Entry 2RFD (X-ray diffraction, 3.60 A resolution); this record covers chains A and C.

# Chain A
Name: Epidermal growth factor receptor
Source organism: Homo sapiens
Notes: EC 2.7.10.1; fragment: Protein kinase domain
UniProt: P00533 (EGFR_HUMAN); residues 678-998 here correspond to UniProt positions 702-1022 (UniProt number = residue number + 24)
Amino-acid sequence (324 residues; numbered 675 to 998; the number before each row is that of its first residue):
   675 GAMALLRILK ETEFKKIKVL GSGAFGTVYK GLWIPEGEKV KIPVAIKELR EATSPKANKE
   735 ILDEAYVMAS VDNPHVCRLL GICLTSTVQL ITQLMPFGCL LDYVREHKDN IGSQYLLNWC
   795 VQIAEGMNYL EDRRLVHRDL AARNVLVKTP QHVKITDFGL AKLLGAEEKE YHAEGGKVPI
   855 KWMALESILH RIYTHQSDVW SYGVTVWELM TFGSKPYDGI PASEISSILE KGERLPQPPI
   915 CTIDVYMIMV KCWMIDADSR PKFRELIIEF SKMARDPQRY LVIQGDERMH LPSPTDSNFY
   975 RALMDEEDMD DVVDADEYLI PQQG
Not modelled in the structure: 675-678, 726-728, 840-850, 967-980, 995-998
Differences from the reference sequence: expression tag (675-677); engineered mutation Glu-799 (Lys823 in P00533)
UniProt features mapped onto this chain:
  - active site: Asp-813 (Proton acceptor)
  - binding site (ATP): Leu-694 to Val-702, Lys-721, Thr-766, Gln-767, Asp-831
  - site: Tyr-992 (Important for interaction with PIK3C2B)
  - modified residue: Lys-721 (N6-(2-hydroxyisobutyryl)lysine), Tyr-845 (Phosphotyrosine), Ser-967 (Phosphoserine), Ser-971 (Phosphoserine), Tyr-974 (Phosphotyrosine), Tyr-992 (Phosphotyrosine)
  - cross-link (Glycyl lysine isopeptide (Lys-Gly)): Lys-692 (interchain with G-Cter in ubiquitin), Lys-713 (interchain with G-Cter in ubiquitin), Lys-730 (interchain with G-Cter in ubiquitin), Lys-733 (interchain with G-Cter in ubiquitin), Lys-843 (interchain with G-Cter in ubiquitin), Lys-905 (interchain with G-Cter in ubiquitin), Lys-936 (interchain with G-Cter in ubiquitin), Lys-946 (interchain with G-Cter in ubiquitin)
From the paper describing this entry:
  - mutagenesis - I682Q: unchanged binding to ERBB receptor feedback inhibitor 1 (chain C)
  - mutagenesis - L834R/V924R: abolished signaling
  - catalytic residues: Asp-813 (citing earlier work)
  - mutagenesis - I682Q, K799E: unchanged binding to Mig6segment 1

# Chain C
Name: ERBB receptor feedback inhibitor 1
Notes: fragment: sequence database residues, 340-364
UniProt: Q9UJM3 (ERRFI_HUMAN); numbering as in UniProt (aligned over 340-364)
Amino-acid sequence (25 residues; row label = number of the first residue in the row):
   340 SYLNGVMPPT QSFAPDPKYV SSKAL
Not modelled in the structure: 340-345, 362-364
From the paper describing this entry:
  - mutagenesis - M346L: unchanged binding to Epidermal growth factor receptor (chain A)
  - mutagenesis - M346L: unchanged binding to EGFR kinase domain

# How chain A and chain C interact
Residue-residue contacts (38; chain A residue first):
  Thr-885(A) / Met-346(C)
  Tyr-891(A) / Thr-349(C)
  Asp-892(A) / Pro-348(C)
  Ile-894(A) / Thr-349(C)
  Ile-902(A) / Thr-349(C)
  Leu-903(A) / Tyr-358(C)
  Glu-904(A) / Val-359(C)
  Glu-904(A) / Ser-360(C)  hydrogen bond (backbone-backbone)
  Lys-905(A) / Ala-353(C)
  Lys-905(A) / Val-359(C)
  Gly-906(A) / Ser-351(C)
  Gly-906(A) / Phe-352(C)  hydrogen bond (backbone-backbone)
  Gly-906(A) / Ala-353(C)
  Gly-906(A) / Tyr-358(C)
  Gly-906(A) / Val-359(C)
  Glu-907(A) / Thr-349(C)
  Glu-907(A) / Gln-350(C)
  Glu-907(A) / Ser-351(C)
  Arg-908(A) / Thr-349(C)
  Arg-908(A) / Gln-350(C)  hydrogen bond (backbone-backbone)
  Arg-908(A) / Tyr-358(C)  hydrogen bond (side chain-backbone)
  Pro-910(A) / Pro-347(C)
  Pro-910(A) / Pro-348(C)
  Pro-910(A) / Gln-350(C)
  Gln-911(A) / Gln-350(C)  hydrogen bond (backbone-side chain)
  Pro-913(A) / Met-346(C)
  Tyr-920(A) / Gln-350(C)  hydrogen bond
  Tyr-920(A) / Phe-352(C)
  Val-924(A) / Phe-352(C)  hydrophobic
  Val-924(A) / Tyr-358(C)  hydrogen bond (backbone-side chain)
  Lys-925(A) / Tyr-358(C)
  Trp-927(A) / Tyr-358(C)
  Met-928(A) / Lys-357(C)
  Met-928(A) / Tyr-358(C)
  Ile-929(A) / Lys-357(C)  hydrogen bond (backbone-backbone)
  Ile-929(A) / Tyr-358(C)
  Ile-929(A) / Val-359(C)
  Ile-929(A) / Ser-360(C)
Also at the interface, not in a pair above, chain A (26 interface residues in all): Leu-859, Trp-881, Leu-909, Pro-912, Met-921, Asp-930
The authors on this interface:
  - hot spots on chain A (mutagenesis) - V924R: abolished binding to chain E
  - hot spots on chain C (mutagenesis) - M346A, F352A, Y358A: abolished binding to Epidermal growth factor receptor (chain A)

# Summary
The interface between chain A and chain C involves 26 residues on one side and 12 on the other, with 8
hydrogen bonds. Polar pairs include Arg-908(A)/Tyr-358(C), Gln-911(A)/Gln-350(C) and Tyr-920(A)/Gln-350(C).
The paper reports the catalytic residue Asp-813(A); M346A, F352A and Y358A of chain C abolish binding to
Epidermal growth factor receptor (chain A); 8 substitutions were tested in all.
Here chain A is Epidermal growth factor receptor (Homo sapiens) and chain C is ERBB receptor feedback
inhibitor 1. Entry 2RFD (Crystal structure of the complex between the EGFR kinase domain and a Mig6 peptide)
was determined by X-ray diffraction together with 2RF9 and 2RFE from the same study.
